5U3J - chains H and A of the 3 polymer chains in the assembly; structure by X-ray diffraction, 2.74 A resolution.

# Chain H
Molecule: DH511.1 Heavy Chain
Organism: Homo sapiens
Notes: fragment: Fragment of antigen binding
Sequence (235 residues; each row starts with the number of its first residue; a row labelled like 52A-52C holds insertion residues (52A, then the next letters in order)):
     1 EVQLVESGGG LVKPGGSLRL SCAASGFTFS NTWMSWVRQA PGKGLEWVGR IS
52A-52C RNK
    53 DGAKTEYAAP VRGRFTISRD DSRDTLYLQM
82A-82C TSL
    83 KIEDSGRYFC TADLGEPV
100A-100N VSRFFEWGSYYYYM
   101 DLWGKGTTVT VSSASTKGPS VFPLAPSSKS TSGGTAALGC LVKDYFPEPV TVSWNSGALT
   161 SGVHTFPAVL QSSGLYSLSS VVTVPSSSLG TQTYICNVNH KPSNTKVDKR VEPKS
Disulfide bonds: Cys140-Cys196

# Chain A
Molecule: gp41 MPER peptide
Notes: fragment: gp41 656-683
Sequence (34 residues; row label = number of the first residue in the row):
   653 RRRNEQELLE LDKWASLWNW FDITNWLWYI RRRR
Disordered / not traced: 653-655, 685-686

# How chain H and chain A interact
Contacting residue pairs (28):
  Thr28(H) - Asn656(A)
  Thr28(H) - Leu669(A)
  Ser30(H) - Glu657(A)
  Asn31(H) - Leu669(A)
  Asn31(H) - Trp670(A)  hydrogen bond (side chain-backbone)
  Asn31(H) - Asn671(A)
  Trp33(H) - Trp672(A)  hydrophobic
  Trp33(H) - Phe673(A)  hydrophobic
  Arg52A(H) - Leu669(A)
  Arg52A(H) - Asn671(A)  hydrogen bond
  Arg52A(H) - Phe673(A)
  Arg52A(H) - Asp674(A)  salt bridge
  Lys52C(H) - Leu669(A)
  Lys52C(H) - Asp674(A)  salt bridge
  Asp53(H) - Phe673(A)
  Gly97(H) - Trp672(A)
  Pro99(H) - Ile675(A)  hydrophobic
  Pro99(H) - Thr676(A)
  Val100(H) - Leu679(A)
  Phe100D(H) - Arg683(A)
  Phe100E(H) - Arg683(A)  hydrogen bond (backbone-side chain)
  Trp100G(H) - Leu679(A)
  Trp100G(H) - Trp680(A)
  Trp100G(H) - Arg683(A)  hydrogen bond (backbone-side chain)
  Gly100H(H) - Thr676(A)
  Gly100H(H) - Trp680(A)
  Tyr100J(H) - Trp672(A)  hydrophobic
  Tyr100J(H) - Thr676(A)
Other interface residues (no listed pair), chain H (20 interface residues in all): Phe27, Leu96, Glu100F, Ser100I, Tyr100L
Other interface residues (no listed pair), chain A (14 interface residues in all): Ile682
The authors on this interface:
  - epitope / paratope residues, chain A: Asn671(A), Trp672(A), Asp674(A), Leu679(A)
  - hot spots on chain A (mutagenesis) - N671A, W672A, D674A, L679A: decreased binding to DH511.1 Heavy Chain (chain H)

# Overview
20 residues of chain H face 14 of chain A across their interface, with 4 hydrogen bonds and 2 salt bridges.
Polar contacts include Arg52A(H)-Asp674(A), Lys52C(H)-Asp674(A) and Asn31(H)-Trp670(A). From the paper: N671A,
W672A and D674A of chain A, among others, reduce binding to DH511.1 Heavy Chain (chain H); epitope/paratope
residues Asn671(A), Trp672(A) and Asp674(A) among others.
Here chain H is DH511.1 Heavy Chain (Homo sapiens) and chain A is gp41 MPER peptide. Entry 5U3J (Crystal
Structure of DH511.1 Fab in Complex with HIV-1 gp41 MPER Peptide) was determined by X-ray diffraction together
with 5U3K, 5U3L, 5U3M, 5U3N, 5U3O and 5U3P from the same study.
